Entry 7OBA (electron microscopy, 3.10 A resolution); this record covers chains A and K of the 14 polymer chains in the assembly.

Chain A:
Molecule: DNA-directed RNA polymerase I subunit RPA1
From: Homo sapiens
Notes: EC 2.7.7.6
Reference sequence: O95602 (RPA1_HUMAN); numbering as in UniProt (aligned over 1-1720)
Chain sequence (1720 residues; numbered 1 to 1720; the number before each row is that of its first residue):
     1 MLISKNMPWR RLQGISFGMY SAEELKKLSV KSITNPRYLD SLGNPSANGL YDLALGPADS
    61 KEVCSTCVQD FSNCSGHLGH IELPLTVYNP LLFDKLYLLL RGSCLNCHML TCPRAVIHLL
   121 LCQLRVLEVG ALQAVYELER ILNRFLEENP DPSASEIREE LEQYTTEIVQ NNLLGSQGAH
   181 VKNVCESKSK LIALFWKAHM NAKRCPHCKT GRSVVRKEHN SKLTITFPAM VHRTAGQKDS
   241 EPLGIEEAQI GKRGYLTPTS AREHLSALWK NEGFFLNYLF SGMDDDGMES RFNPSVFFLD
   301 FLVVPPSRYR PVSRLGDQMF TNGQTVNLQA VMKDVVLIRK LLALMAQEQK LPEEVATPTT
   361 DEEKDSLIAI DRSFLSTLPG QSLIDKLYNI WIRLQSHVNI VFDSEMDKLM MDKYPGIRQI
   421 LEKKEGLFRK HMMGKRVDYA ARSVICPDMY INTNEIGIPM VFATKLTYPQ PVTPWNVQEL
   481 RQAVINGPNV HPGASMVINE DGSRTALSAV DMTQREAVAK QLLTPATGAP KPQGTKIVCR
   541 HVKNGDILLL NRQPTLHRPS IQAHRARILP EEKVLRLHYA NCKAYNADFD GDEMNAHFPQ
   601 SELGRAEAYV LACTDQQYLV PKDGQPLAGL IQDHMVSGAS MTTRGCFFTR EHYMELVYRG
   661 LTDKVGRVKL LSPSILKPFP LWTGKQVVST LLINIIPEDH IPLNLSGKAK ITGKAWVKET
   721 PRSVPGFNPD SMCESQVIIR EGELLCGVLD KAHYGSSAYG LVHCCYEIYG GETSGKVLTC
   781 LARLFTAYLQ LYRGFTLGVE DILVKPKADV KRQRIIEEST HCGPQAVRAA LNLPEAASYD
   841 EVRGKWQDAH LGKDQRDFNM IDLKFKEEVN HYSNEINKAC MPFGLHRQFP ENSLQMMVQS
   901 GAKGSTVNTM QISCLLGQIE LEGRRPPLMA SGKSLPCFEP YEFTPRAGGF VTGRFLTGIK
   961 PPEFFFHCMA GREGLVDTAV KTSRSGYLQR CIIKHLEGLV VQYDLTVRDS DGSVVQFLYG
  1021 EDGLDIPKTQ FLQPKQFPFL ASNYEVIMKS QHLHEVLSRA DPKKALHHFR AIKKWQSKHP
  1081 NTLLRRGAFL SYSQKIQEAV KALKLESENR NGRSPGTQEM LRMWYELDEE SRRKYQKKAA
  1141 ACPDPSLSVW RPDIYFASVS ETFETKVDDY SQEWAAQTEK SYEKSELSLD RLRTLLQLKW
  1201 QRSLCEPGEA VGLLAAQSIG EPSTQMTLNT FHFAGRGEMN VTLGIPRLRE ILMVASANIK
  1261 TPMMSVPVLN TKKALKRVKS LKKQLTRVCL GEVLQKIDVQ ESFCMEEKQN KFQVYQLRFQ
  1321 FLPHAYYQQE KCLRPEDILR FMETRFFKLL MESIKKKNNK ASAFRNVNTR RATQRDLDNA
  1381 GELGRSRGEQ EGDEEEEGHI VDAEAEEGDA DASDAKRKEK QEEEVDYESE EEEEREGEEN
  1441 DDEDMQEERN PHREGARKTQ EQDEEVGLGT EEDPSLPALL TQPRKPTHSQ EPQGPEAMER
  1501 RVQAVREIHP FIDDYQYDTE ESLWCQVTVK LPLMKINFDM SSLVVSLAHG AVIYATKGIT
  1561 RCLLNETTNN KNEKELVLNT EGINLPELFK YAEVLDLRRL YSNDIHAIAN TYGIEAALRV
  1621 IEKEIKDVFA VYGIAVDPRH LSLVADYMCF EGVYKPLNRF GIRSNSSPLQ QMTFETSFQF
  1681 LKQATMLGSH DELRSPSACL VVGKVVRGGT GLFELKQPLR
Not modelled in the structure: 1-4, 230-253, 313-321, 355-373, 982-984, 1230-1238, 1361-1364, 1376-1500, 1720
Bound ions: Zn2+ site 1: Cys64, Cys67, Cys74, His77; Zn2+ site 2: Cys104, Cys107, Cys205
UniProt features mapped onto this chain:
  - region: Asp403 to Gly416 (Rudder)
  - binding site (Zn(2+)): Cys64, Cys67, Cys74, His77, Cys104, Cys107, Cys205, Cys208
  - binding site (DNA): Lys424, Arg429, Arg436, Arg1249
  - binding site (RNA): Arg552, Asp592
  - binding site (Mg(2+)): Asp588, Asp590, Asp592
  - site (NTP recognition and base pairing): Pro554, Gly798
  - modified residue (Phosphoserine): Ser240, Ser1386
  - natural variant: Asp59 (D59V: In AFDCIN; uncertain significance), Arg393 (R393H: In AFDCIN; uncertain significance), Arg481 (R481K: In AFDCIN; uncertain significance), Met496 (M496I: In AFDCIN), Glu593 (E593Q: In AFDCIN), Thr642 (T642N: In HLD27), Ser934 (S934L: In HLD27; uncertain significance), Val1241 (V1241I: In AFDCIN), Gln1284 to Arg1720 (deletion: In AFDCIN; uncertain significance), Val1299 (V1299F: In AFDCIN; uncertain significance), Glu1330 (deletion: In AFDCIN), Cys1562 (C1562F: In AFDCIN), 2 further natural variant entries in UniProt

Chain K:
Molecule: DNA-directed RNA polymerases I and III subunit RPAC2
From: Homo sapiens
Reference sequence: P0DPB6 (RPAC2_HUMAN); residues 1-133 here = UniProt positions 1-133
Chain sequence (133 residues; row label = number of the first residue in the row):
     1 MEEDQELERK ISGLKTSMAE GERKTALEMV QAAGTDRHCV TFVLHEEDHT LGNSLRYMIM
    61 KNPEVEFCGY TTTHPSESKI NLRIQTRGTL PAVEPFQRGL NELMNVCQHV LDKFEASIKD
   121 YKDQKASRNE STF
Not modelled in the structure: 1-23, 131-133
UniProt features mapped onto this chain:
  - modified residue: Met1 (N-acetylmethionine)
  - natural variant: Glu47 (E47K: In TCS2), Thr50 (T50I: In TCS2), Leu51 (L51R: In TCS2), Gly52 (G52E: In TCS2), Arg56 (R56C: In TCS2), Leu82 (L82S: In TCS2), Gly99 (G99S: In TCS2)

How chain A and chain K interact:
Pairs across the interface (40; chain A residue first):
  Asp448(A) - His74(K)  salt bridge
  Tyr450(A) - His74(K)
  Tyr450(A) - Pro75(K)
  Ile451(A) - His74(K)
  Arg567(A) - Thr73(K)
  Arg567(A) - His74(K)
  Arg567(A) - Glu77(K)  salt bridge
  Leu569(A) - His74(K)
  Pro570(A) - Ser76(K)
  Arg650(A) - Met60(K)
  Arg650(A) - Val65(K)  hydrogen bond (side chain-backbone)
  Arg650(A) - Arg87(K)
  Glu651(A) - Arg56(K)
  Glu651(A) - Met60(K)
  Met654(A) - Met60(K)  hydrophobic
  Met654(A) - Glu66(K)
  Met654(A) - Phe67(K)
  Glu655(A) - Arg56(K)  salt bridge
  Glu655(A) - Tyr70(K)
  Tyr658(A) - Thr41(K)
  Tyr658(A) - Phe67(K)  hydrophobic
  Tyr658(A) - Gly69(K)
  Tyr658(A) - Tyr70(K)
  Tyr658(A) - Thr71(K)
  Tyr658(A) - Asn81(K)
  Tyr658(A) - Arg83(K)
  Arg659(A) - Tyr70(K)
  Arg659(A) - Thr71(K)
  Thr662(A) - Thr71(K)
  Lys664(A) - Arg83(K)  hydrogen bond (backbone-side chain)
  Gly666(A) - Arg83(K)  hydrogen bond (backbone-side chain)
  Arg667(A) - Asp36(K)  salt bridge
  Arg667(A) - His38(K)
  Arg667(A) - Cys39(K)
  Arg667(A) - Glu66(K)  salt bridge
  Arg667(A) - Gln85(K)
  Val668(A) - Arg83(K)
  Val668(A) - Gln85(K)  hydrogen bond (backbone-side chain)
  Leu670(A) - Glu66(K)
  Leu670(A) - Phe67(K)  hydrophobic
Other interface residues (no listed pair), chain A (22 interface residues in all): Glu572, Val657, Asp663, Val665
Other interface residues (no listed pair), chain K (25 interface residues in all): Ala32, Cys68, Leu82, Thr86

Overview:
Chain A and chain K form an interface of 22 and 25 residues respectively, with 4 hydrogen bonds and 5 salt
bridges. Among the polar pairs are Asp448(A)-His74(K), Arg567(A)-Glu77(K) and Glu655(A)-Arg56(K).
Here chain A is DNA-directed RNA polymerase I subunit RPA1 and chain K is DNA-directed RNA polymerases I and
III subunit RPAC2, both from Homo sapiens. Entry 7OBA (Cryo-EM structure of human RNA Polymerase I in complex
with RRN3) was determined by electron microscopy, deposited together with 7OB9 and 7OBB.
